PDB entry 3LTN | X-ray diffraction, 3.10 A resolution | chains B and D of the 8 polymer chains in the assembly

Chain B:
Molecule: DNA topoisomerase 4 subunit A
Organism: Streptococcus pneumoniae
Notes: EC 5.99.1.-
UniProt: P72525 (PARC_STRPN); residue numbers follow UniProt; this construct covers 1-488
Sequence (496 residues; row label = number of the first residue in the row):
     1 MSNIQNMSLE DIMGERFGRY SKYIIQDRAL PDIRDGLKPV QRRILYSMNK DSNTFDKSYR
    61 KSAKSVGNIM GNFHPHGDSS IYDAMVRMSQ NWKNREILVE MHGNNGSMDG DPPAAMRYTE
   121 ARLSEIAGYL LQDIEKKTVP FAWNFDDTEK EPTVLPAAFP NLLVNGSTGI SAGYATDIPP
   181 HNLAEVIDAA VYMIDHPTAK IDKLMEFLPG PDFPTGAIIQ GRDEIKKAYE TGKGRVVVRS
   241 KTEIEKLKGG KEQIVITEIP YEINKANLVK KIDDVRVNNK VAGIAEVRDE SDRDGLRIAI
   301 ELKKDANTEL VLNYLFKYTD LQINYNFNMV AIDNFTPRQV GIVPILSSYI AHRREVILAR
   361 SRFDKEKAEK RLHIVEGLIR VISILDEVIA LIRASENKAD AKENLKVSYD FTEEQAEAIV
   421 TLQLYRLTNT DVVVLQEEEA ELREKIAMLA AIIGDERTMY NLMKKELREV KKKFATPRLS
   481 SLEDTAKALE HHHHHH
Unresolved in the structure: 1-2, 484-496
Construct notes: expression tag (489-496)
UniProt features mapped onto this chain:
  - active site: Tyr-118 (O-(5'-phospho-DNA)-tyrosine intermediate)
  - site: Lys-38 (Interaction with DNA), His-74 (Interaction with DNA), His-76 (Interaction with DNA), Arg-87 (Interaction with DNA), Lys-93 (Interaction with DNA), Arg-117 (Transition state stabilizer)
From the paper describing this entry:
  - catalytic residues: Tyr-118
  - binding site for the 19-nt DNA strand: Tyr-118
  - binding site for the ligand PDQ: Arg-117
  - binding site for the 15-nt DNA strand: Ile-170

Chain D:
Molecule: DNA topoisomerase 4 subunit B
Organism: Streptococcus pneumoniae
Notes: EC 5.99.1.-
UniProt: Q59961 (PARE_STRPN); numbering as in UniProt (aligned over 404-647)
Sequence (268 residues; each row starts with the number of its first residue):
   380 MGHHHHHHHH HHSSGHIDDD DKHMKNKKDK GLLSGKLTPA QSKNPAKNEL YLVEGDSAGG
   440 SAKQGRDRKF QAILPLRGKV INTAKAKMAD ILKNEEINTM IYTIGAGVGA DFSIEDANYD
   500 KIIIMTDADT DGAHIQTLLL TFFYRYMRPL VEAGHVYIAL PPLYKMSKGK GKKEEVAYAW
   560 TDGELEELRK QFGKGATLQR YKGLGEMNAD QLWETTMNPE TRTLIRVTIE DLARAERRVN
   620 VLMGDKVEPR RKWIEDNVKF TLEEATVF
Unresolved in the structure: 380-414, 488-489, 495, 548, 641-647
Construct notes: initiating methionine (380); expression tag (381-403)
UniProt features mapped onto this chain:
  - binding site (Mg(2+)): Glu-433, Asp-506, Asp-508
  - site (Interaction with DNA): Lys-458, Asn-461, His-513, Arg-629
Small-molecule neighbours:
  - Mg2+ (MG): Glu-433, Asp-506, Asp-508, Lys-581
  - PDQ (3-amino-7-{(3R)-3-[(1S)-1-aminoethyl]pyrrolidin-1-yl}-1-cyclopropyl-6-fluoro-8-methylquinazoline-2,4(1H,3H)-dione): Arg-456, Gly-457, Glu-474, Glu-475
From the paper describing this entry:
  - binding site for PDQ: Arg-456, Glu-474, Glu-475

How chain B and chain D interact:
Contacting residue pairs (60):
  Asn-3(B) with Arg-601(D)
  Ile-4(B) with Tyr-536(D), hydrophobic; Leu-603(D)
  Gln-5(B) with Leu-603(D), hydrogen bond (backbone-backbone); Ile-604(D); Arg-605(D), hydrogen bond (backbone-backbone)
  Asn-6(B) with Arg-605(D); Thr-607(D)
  Met-7(B) with Arg-605(D), hydrogen bond (backbone-backbone); Val-606(D); Thr-607(D), hydrogen bond (backbone-backbone)
  Ser-8(B) with Thr-607(D)
  Leu-9(B) with Leu-519(D), hydrophobic; Tyr-523(D), hydrophobic; Val-606(D), hydrophobic; Thr-607(D), hydrogen bond (backbone-backbone); Val-618(D), hydrophobic
  Glu-10(B) with Arg-617(D), hydrogen bond (backbone-side chain)
  Ile-12(B) with Leu-519(D), hydrophobic; Ile-537(D), hydrophobic; Val-606(D), hydrophobic
  Met-13(B) with Thr-516(D); Thr-520(D); Leu-621(D); Met-622(D), hydrophobic
  Gly-14(B) with Arg-617(D); Leu-621(D); Trp-632(D)
  Arg-16(B) with Ala-512(D); Gln-515(D), hydrogen bond; Thr-516(D); Ile-604(D)
  Phe-17(B) with Thr-516(D); Leu-621(D), hydrophobic; Arg-629(D)
  Arg-19(B) with Thr-509(D)
  Tyr-20(B) with Thr-509(D); Asp-510(D); His-513(D), hydrogen bond
  Ser-21(B) with Val-637(D)
  Lys-22(B) with Val-637(D); Lys-638(D), hydrogen bond (side chain-backbone); Phe-639(D)
  Tyr-23(B) with Thr-509(D)
  Ile-25(B) with Ile-633(D), hydrophobic; Phe-639(D), hydrophobic
  Gln-26(B) with Phe-639(D)
  Arg-28(B) with Asp-510(D), salt bridge
  His-76(B) with Asp-510(D)
  Phe-145(B) with Arg-579(D), hydrogen bond (backbone-side chain); Lys-581(D)
  Asp-146(B) with Lys-581(D), salt bridge
  Asp-147(B) with Arg-579(D), salt bridge
  Ala-172(B) with Ile-633(D)
  Gly-173(B) with Arg-630(D), hydrogen bond (backbone-side chain)
  Tyr-174(B) with Arg-630(D); Glu-634(D)
  Phe-335(B) with Phe-639(D)
  Thr-336(B) with Phe-639(D)
  Pro-337(B) with Phe-639(D)
Other interface residues (no listed pair), chain B (33 interface residues in all): Gly-18, Pro-75
Other interface residues (no listed pair), chain D (34 interface residues in all): Thr-602, Ile-608, Glu-609

Summary:
The interface between chain B and chain D involves 33 residues on one side and 34 on the other, with 11
hydrogen bonds and 3 salt bridges. Polar contacts include Arg-28(B)/Asp-510(D), Asp-146(B)/Lys-581(D) and
Asp-147(B)/Arg-579(D). From the paper: the catalytic residue Tyr-118(B); a binding site for PDQ at Arg-456(D),
Glu-474(D) and Glu-475(D).
Chain B is DNA topoisomerase 4 subunit A and chain D is DNA topoisomerase 4 subunit B, both from Streptococcus
pneumoniae; the structure, Inhibitor-stabilized topoisomerase IV-DNA cleavage complex (S. pneumoniae), was
determined by X-ray diffraction, deposited together with 3KSA, 3KSB and 3K9F.
